5F98 - chains C and K of the 12 polymer chains in the assembly; structure by X-ray diffraction, 3.28 A resolution.

Chain C (and K):
Molecule: Probable ATP-dependent RNA helicase DDX58
From: Homo sapiens
Notes: EC 3.6.4.13; chain K of this document is another copy of the same molecule, construct and numbering; everything in this record applies to it too
UniProtKB: O95786 (DDX58_HUMAN); residues 232-925 here = UniProt positions 232-925
Amino-acid sequence (695 residues; numbered 231 to 925; the number before each row is that of its first residue):
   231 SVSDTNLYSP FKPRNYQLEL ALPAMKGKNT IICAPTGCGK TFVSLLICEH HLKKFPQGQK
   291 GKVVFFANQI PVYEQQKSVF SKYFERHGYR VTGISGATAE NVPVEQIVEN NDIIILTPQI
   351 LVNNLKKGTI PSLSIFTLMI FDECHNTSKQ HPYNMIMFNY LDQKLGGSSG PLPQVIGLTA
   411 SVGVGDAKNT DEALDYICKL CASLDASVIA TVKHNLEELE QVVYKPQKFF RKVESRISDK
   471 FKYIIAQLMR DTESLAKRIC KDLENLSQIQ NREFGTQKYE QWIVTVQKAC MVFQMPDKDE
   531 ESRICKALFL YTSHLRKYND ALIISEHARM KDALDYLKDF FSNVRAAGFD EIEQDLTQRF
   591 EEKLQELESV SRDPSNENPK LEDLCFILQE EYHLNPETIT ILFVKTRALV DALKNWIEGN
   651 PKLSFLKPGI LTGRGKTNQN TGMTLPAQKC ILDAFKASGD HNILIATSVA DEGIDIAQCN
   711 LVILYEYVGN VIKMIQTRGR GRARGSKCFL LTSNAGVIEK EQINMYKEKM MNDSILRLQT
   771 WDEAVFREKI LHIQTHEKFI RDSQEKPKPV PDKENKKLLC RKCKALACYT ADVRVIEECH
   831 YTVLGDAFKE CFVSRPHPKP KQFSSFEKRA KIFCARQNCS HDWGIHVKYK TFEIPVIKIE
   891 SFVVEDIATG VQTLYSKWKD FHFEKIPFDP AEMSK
Disordered / not traced: 231-239, 468, 494-501, 664-689, 923-925 (chain K: 231-240, 494-500, 576-580, 665-689, 798, 923-925)
Differences from the reference sequence: expression tag (231)
Metal / ion sites: Zn2+: Cys810, Cys813, Cys864, Cys869
Small-molecule neighbours:
  - 7N-methyl-8-hydroguanosine-5'-diphosphate (M7G): His847, Pro848, Lys851, Lys858, Lys861, Ile875, Lys888
  - Mg2+ (MG): Glu827, His830, Ser854
Swiss-Prot annotation at these positions:
  - motif: Asp372 to His375 (DECH box)
  - binding site (ATP): Ala264 to Thr271
  - binding site (Zn(2+)): Cys810, Cys813, Cys864, Cys869
  - modified residue: Asn495 (Microbial infection: Deamidated asparagine), Asn549 (Microbial infection: Deamidated asparagine), Thr770 (Phosphothreonine), Ser854 (Phosphoserine), Ser855 (Phosphoserine), Lys858 (N6-acetyllysine), Lys909 (N6-acetyllysine)
  - cross-link: Lys812 (Glycyl lysine isopeptide (Lys-Gly) (interchain with G-Cter in ubiquitin))
  - natural variant: Cys268 (C268F: In SGMRT2), Glu373 (E373A: In SGMRT2)
  - mutagenesis: Lys270 (K270A: No IRF3 signaling activity. Loss of dsRNA-induced ATPase activity. No effect on ds-RNA binding. Changed RIG-I signaling pathway), Asp372 to His375 (Loss of dsRNA-induced ATPase activity. No effect on ds-RNA binding. Changed RIG-I signaling pathway), Thr409 to Ser411 (Loss of dsRNA-induced ATPase activity. No effect on ds-RNA binding. Changed RIG-I signaling pathway), Asn495 (N495Q: Complete loss of herpes simplex virus 1 UL37-mediated deamidation; when associated with Q-549), Asn549 (N549Q: Complete loss of herpes simplex virus 1 UL37-mediated deamidation; when associated with Q-495), Phe633 to Thr636 (Loss of dsRNA-induced ATPase activity. Changed RIG-I signaling pathway), Thr697 to Asp701 (No effect on dsRNA-induced ATPase activity. Changed RIG-I signaling pathway), Gln726 to Arg730 (Loss of dsRNA-induced ATPase activity. Changed RIG-I signaling pathway), Lys788 (K788R: Decreased polyubiquitination. Loss of function in RIG-I signaling pathway. Decreased ubiquitination and function in RIG-I signaling pathway without effect on RNA-binding ...), Lys849 (K849R: Decreased ubiquitination and function in RIG-I signaling pathway without effect on RNA-binding; when associated with R-788, R-851, R-888, R-907 and R-909), Lys851 (K851R: Decreased ubiquitination and function in RIG-I signaling pathway without effect on RNA-binding; when associated with R-788, R-849, R-888, R-907 and R-909), Lys888 (K888R: Decreased ubiquitination and function in RIG-I signaling pathway without effect on RNA-binding; when associated with R-788, R-849, R-851, R-907 and R-909), 2 further mutagenesis entries in UniProt
Reported in the primary citation:
  - binding site for 7N-methyl-8-hydroguanosine-5'-diphosphate: Lys858
  - binding site for the 24-nt RNA strand: His830, Val886
  - mutagenesis - H830A: increased binding to Cap-1 HP RNA
  - mutagenesis - H830A: increased binding to 2'-O-methylated 5'ppp HP RNA
  - mutagenesis - H830A: increased signaling in response to Cap-1 dsRNA
  - mutagenesis - H830A: increased signaling in response to 5'ppp 2'O-Me HP RNA
  - mutagenesis - H830A: increased signaling in response to in the absence of RNA stimulation
  - mutagenesis - H830A: unchanged expression
  - specificity-determining residues: His830
  - mutagenesis - H830A: unchanged signaling in response to 5'ppp
  - mutagenesis - H830A: increased signaling in response to Cap-0 dsRNA

Interface between chain C and chain K:
Residue-residue contacts (4):
  Thr881(C) with Lys284(K)
  Pro920(C) with His280(K)
  Ala921(C) with Met255(K), hydrophobic; His280(K)
Interface residues without a listed pair, chain C (4 interface residues in all): Asp919
Interface residues without a listed pair, chain K (6 interface residues in all): Leu252, Lys256, Pro286

Summary:
4 residues of chain C face 6 of chain K across their interface. Chain C binds Mg2+ and
7N-methyl-8-hydroguanosine-5'-diphosphate. The paper reports a binding site for the 24-nt RNA strand at
His830(C) and Val886(C); H830A of chain C increases binding to Cap-1 HP RNA.
Chain C and chain K are both Probable ATP-dependent RNA helicase DDX58 (Homo sapiens); the structure, Crystal
structure of RIG-I in complex with Cap-0 RNA, was determined by X-ray diffraction, deposited together with
5F9F and 5F9H.
